7NG4 - chains C and F of the 7 polymer chains in the assembly; structure by electron microscopy, 4.40 A resolution (low resolution: residue-level contacts below are approximate; hydrogen-bond / salt-bridge calls are withheld).

# Chain C (and F)
Protein: Lon protease homolog, mitochondrial
Organism: Homo sapiens
Notes: EC 3.4.21.53; chain F of this document is another copy of the same molecule, construct and numbering; everything in this record applies to it too
Reference sequence: P36776 (LONM_HUMAN); residue numbers follow UniProt; this construct covers 115-959
Chain sequence (853 residues; row label = number of the first residue in the row):
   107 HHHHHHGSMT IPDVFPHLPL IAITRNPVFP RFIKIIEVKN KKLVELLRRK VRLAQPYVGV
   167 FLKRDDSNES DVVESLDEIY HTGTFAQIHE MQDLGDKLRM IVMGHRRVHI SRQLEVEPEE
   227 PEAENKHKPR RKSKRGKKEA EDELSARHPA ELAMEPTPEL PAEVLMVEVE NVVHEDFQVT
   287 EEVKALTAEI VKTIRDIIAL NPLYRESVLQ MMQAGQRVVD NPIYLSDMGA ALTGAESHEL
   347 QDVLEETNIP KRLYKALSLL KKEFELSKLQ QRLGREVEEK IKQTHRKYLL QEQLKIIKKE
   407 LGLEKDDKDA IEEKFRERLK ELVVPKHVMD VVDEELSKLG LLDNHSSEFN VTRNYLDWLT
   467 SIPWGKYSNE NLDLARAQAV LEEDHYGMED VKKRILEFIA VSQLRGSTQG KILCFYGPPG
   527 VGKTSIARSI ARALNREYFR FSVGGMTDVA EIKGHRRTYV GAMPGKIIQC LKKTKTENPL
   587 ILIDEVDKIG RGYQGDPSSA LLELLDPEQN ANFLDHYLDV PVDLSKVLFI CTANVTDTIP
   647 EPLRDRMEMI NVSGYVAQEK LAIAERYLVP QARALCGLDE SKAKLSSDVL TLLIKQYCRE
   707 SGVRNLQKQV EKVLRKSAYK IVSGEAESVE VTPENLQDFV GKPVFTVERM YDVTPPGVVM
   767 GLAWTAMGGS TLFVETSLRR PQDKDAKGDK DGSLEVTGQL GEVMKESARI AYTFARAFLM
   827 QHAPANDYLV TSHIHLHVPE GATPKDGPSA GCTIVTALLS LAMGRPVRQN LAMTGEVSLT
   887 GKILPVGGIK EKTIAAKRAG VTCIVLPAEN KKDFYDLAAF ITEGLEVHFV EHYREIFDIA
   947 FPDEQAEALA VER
Not modelled in the structure: 107-122, 222-271, 949-959
Construct notes: expression tag (107-114)
Curated features (UniProtKB/Swiss-Prot):
  - active site: Ser-855, Lys-898
  - binding site (ATP): Gly-523 to Thr-530
  - natural variant: Glu-476 (E476A: In CODASS), Ser-631 (S631Y: In CODASS), Ala-670 (A670V: In CODASS), Arg-672 (R672C: In CODASS), Pro-676 (P676S: In CODASS), Arg-679 (R679H: In CODASS), Arg-721 (R721G: In CODASS), Ala-724 (A724V: In CODASS), Pro-749 (P749S: In CODASS), Gly-767 (G767E: In CODASS), Ile-927 (deletion: In CODASS)
  - mutagenesis: Lys-529 (K529R: Abolishes ATPase activity, and presumably ATP-driven protein unfolding, but does not block access to the proteolytic active site or prevent a substrate from binding to it), Trp-770 (W770A: Has low basal, but normal stimulated ATPase activity, and retains peptidase activity; W770P: Has normal basal, but low stimulated ATPase activity, and abolishes peptidase activity), Ser-855 (S855A: Lacks both ATPase and protease activity, but retains DNA binding activity), Thr-880 (T880V: Enhances the basal, but not the stimulated ATPase activity), Gly-893 (G893A: Has low basal, but normal stimulated ATPase activity, and retains peptidase activity; G893P: Has normal basal, but low stimulated ATPase activity, and abolishes peptidase activity), Gly-894 (G894A/S: Enhances the basal, but not the stimulated ATPase activity, and retains peptidase activity; G894P: Enhances the basal, but not the stimulated ATPase activity, and abolishes peptidase activity)
Metal / ion sites: Mg2+: Thr-530 (together with ATP)
Ligand contacts: ATP (adenosine-5'-triphosphate): Asp-490, His-491, Tyr-492, Met-494, Pro-524, Pro-525, Gly-526, Val-527, Gly-528, Lys-529, Thr-530, Ser-531, Glu-591, Tyr-661, Ile-669, Tyr-673, Val-709, Arg-710, Gln-713
What the authors report for this chain:
  - mutagenesis - K529R, E591Q, T803V, E812A, S855A: abolished catalytic activity (proteolytic activity)
  - mutagenesis - S855A: unchanged catalytic activity (ATPase activity)
  - catalytic residues: Thr-803, His-841, His-843, Ser-855
  - catalytic residues: Glu-801, Arg-815, Lys-898 (proposed by the authors, not directly observed)
  - mutagenesis - T803V: decreased catalytic activity on ATPase
  - mutagenesis - H841F, H843F: abolished catalytic activity on proteolytically
  - mutagenesis - E801A: decreased catalytic activity (protease activity)
  - mutagenesis - E801A, E812A: decreased catalytic activity (ATPase activity)
  - mutagenesis - K529R, E591Q: abolished catalytic activity on ATPase

# Chain C / chain F interface
Pairs across the interface (20; chain C residue first):
  Val-285(C) / Glu-342(F)
  Glu-287(C) / Arg-131(F)
  Glu-287(C) / Asp-171(F)
  Glu-287(C) / Glu-342(F)
  Glu-288(C) / Glu-342(F)
  Glu-288(C) / Glu-369(F)
  Lys-290(C) / Arg-131(F)
  Lys-298(C) / Leu-309(F)
  Arg-323(C) / Glu-175(F)
  Val-324(C) / Lys-145(F)
  Tyr-360(C) / Leu-379(F)
  Tyr-360(C) / Gly-380(F)
  Tyr-360(C) / Val-383(F)
  Ser-364(C) / Val-383(F)
  Ser-364(C) / Ile-387(F)
  Lys-367(C) / Glu-384(F)
  Lys-368(C) / Ile-387(F)
  Leu-372(C) / Glu-398(F)
  Leu-375(C) / Gln-399(F)
  Leu-379(C) / Gln-399(F)
Other interface residues (no listed pair), chain C (17 interface residues in all): Gly-321, Gln-322, Gln-376
Other interface residues (no listed pair), chain F (19 interface residues in all): Thr-130, Ser-173, Ser-343, Leu-395, Ile-402

# In short
The interface between chain C and chain F involves 17 residues on one side and 19 on the other. Ligands of
chain C: ATP. The paper reports catalytic residues Thr-803(C), His-841(C) and His-843(C) among others; K529R,
E591Q and T803V of chain C, among others, abolish catalytic activity (proteolytic activity); 8 substitutions
were tested in all.
Both chains are Lon protease homolog, mitochondrial (Homo sapiens). Entry 7NG4 (P1b-state of wild type human
mitochondrial LONP1 protease with bound endogenous substrate protein and in presence ...) was determined by
electron microscopy, deposited together with 7NFY, 7NG5, 7NGC and 7NGF.
